2ZM8 - chain A; structure by X-ray diffraction, 1.55 A resolution.

# Chain A
Name: 6-aminohexanoate-dimer hydrolase
From: Flavobacterium sp
Notes: EC 3.5.1.46
UniProt: chimeric construct of P07061, P07062: residues 1-21 from P07061 (NYLB_FLASK) positions 1-21 (same numbers); residues 22-392 from P07062 positions 22-392 (same numbers)
Amino-acid sequence (392 residues; each row starts with the number of its first residue):
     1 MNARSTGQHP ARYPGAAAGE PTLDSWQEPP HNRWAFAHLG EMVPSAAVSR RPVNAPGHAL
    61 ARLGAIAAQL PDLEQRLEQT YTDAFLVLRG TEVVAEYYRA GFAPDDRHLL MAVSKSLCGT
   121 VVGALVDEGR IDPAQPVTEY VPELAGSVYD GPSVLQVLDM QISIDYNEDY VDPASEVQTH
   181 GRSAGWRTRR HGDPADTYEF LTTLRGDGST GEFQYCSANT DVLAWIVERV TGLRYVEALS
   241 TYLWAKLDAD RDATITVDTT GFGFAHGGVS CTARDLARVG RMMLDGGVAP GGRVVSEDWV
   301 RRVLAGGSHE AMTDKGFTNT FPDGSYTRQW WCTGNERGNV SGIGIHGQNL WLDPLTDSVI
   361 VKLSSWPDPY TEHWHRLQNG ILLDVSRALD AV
Unresolved in the structure: 1-4, 53-56
Sequence notes: engineered mutation A112 (Ser in P07062), Y370 (Asp in P07062)
Ligand contacts:
  - 6-aminohexanoic acid (ACA), molecule 1: M111, A112, K115, E168, Y170, V177, W186, Y215, S217, F264, H266, I343, G344, I345
  - 6-aminohexanoic acid (ACA), molecule 2: M111, A112, K115, E168, Y170, V177, W186, Y215, S217, F264, H266, D314, F317, W331, I343, G344, I345, Y370, H375
  - 6-aminohexanoic acid (ACA), molecule 3: A112, Y170, Y215, D314, F317, W331, I343, G344, I345, Y370, H375
From the paper describing this entry:
  - conformationally variable residues (side-chain flip): Y370, H375
  - binding site for 6-aminohexanoic acid: Y370
  - catalytic residues: K115, Y215 (citing earlier work)
  - mutagenesis - A124V, R187S/F264C/D370Y, F264C (2.4-fold), G291R, D370Y: increased catalytic activity
  - mutagenesis - G181D, R187S: increased binding to Ald
  - mutagenesis - G181D: decreased catalytic activity
  - mutagenesis - R187S: increased catalytic activity on Ald

# Summary
Ligands of chain A: 3 copies of 6-aminohexanoic acid. From the paper: catalytic residues K115 and Y215; A124V,
R187S/F264C/D370Y and F264C, among others, increase catalytic activity; 7 substitutions were tested in all.
Chain A is 6-aminohexanoate-dimer hydrolase (Flavobacterium sp); the structure, Structure of
6-Aminohexanoate-dimer Hydrolase, S112A/D370Y Mutant Complexed with 6-Aminohexanoate-dimer, was determined by
X-ray diffraction (same publication as 2ZLY, 2ZM2 and 2ZM9).
